8VYP - chains B and C of the 3 polymer chains in the assembly; structure by electron microscopy, 3.29 A resolution.

[Chain B]
Name: 14-3-3 protein zeta/delta
Source organism: Homo sapiens
UniProt: P63104 (1433Z_HUMAN); residues 1-245 here = UniProt positions 1-245
Chain sequence (245 residues; each row starts with the number of its first residue):
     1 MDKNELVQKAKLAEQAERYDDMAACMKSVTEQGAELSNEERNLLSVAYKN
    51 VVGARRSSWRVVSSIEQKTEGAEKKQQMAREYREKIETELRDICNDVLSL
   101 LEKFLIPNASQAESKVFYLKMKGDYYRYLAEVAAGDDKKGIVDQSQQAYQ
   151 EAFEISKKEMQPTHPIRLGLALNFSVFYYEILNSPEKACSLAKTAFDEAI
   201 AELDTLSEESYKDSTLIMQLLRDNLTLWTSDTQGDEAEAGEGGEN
Unresolved in the structure: 1-3, 204-209, 229-245

[Chain C]
Name: Serine/threonine-protein kinase B-raf
Source organism: Homo sapiens
Notes: EC 2.7.11.1
UniProt: P15056 (BRAF_HUMAN); residue numbers follow UniProt; this construct covers 1-766
Chain sequence (767 residues; row label = number of the first residue in the row; numbering starts at 0):
     0 GMAALSGGGGGGAEPGQALFNGDMEPEAGAGAGAAASSAADPAIPEEVWN
    50 IKQMIKLTQEHIEALLDKFGGEHNPPSIYLEAYEEYTSKLDALQQREQQL
   100 LESLGNGTDFSVSSSASMDTVTSSSSSSLSVLPSSLSVFQNPTDVARSNP
   150 KSPQKPIVRVFLPNKQRTVVPARCGVTVRDSLKKALMMRGLIPECCAVYR
   200 IQDGEKKPIGWDTDISWLTGEELHVEVLENVPLTTHNFVRKTFFTLAFCD
   250 FCRKLLFQGFRCQTCGYKFHQRCSTEVPLMCVNYDQLDLLFVSKFFEHHP
   300 IPQEEASLAETALTSGSSPSAPASDSIGPQILTSPSPSKSIPIPQPFRPA
   350 DEDHRNQFGQRDRSSSAPNVHINTIEPVNIDDLIRDQGFRGDGGSTTGLS
   400 ATPPASLPGSLTNVKALQKSPGPQRERKSSSSSEDRNRMKTLGRRDSSDD
   450 WEIPDGQITVGQRIGSGSFGTVYKGKWHGDVAVKMLNVTAPTPQQLQAFK
   500 NEVGVLRKTRHVNILLFMGYSTKPQLAIVTQWCEGSSLYHHLHIIETKFE
   550 MIKLIDIARQTAQGMDYLHAKSIIHRDLKSNNIFLHEDLTVKIGDFGLAT
   600 EKSRWSGSHQFEQLSGSILWMAPEVIRMQDKNPYSFQSDVYAFGIVLYEL
   650 MTGQLPYSNINNRDQIIFMVGRGYLSPDLSKVRSNCPKAMKRLMAECLKK
   700 KRDERPLFPQILASIELLARSLPKIHRSASEPSLNRAGFQTEDFSLYACA
   750 SPKTPIQAGGYGAFPVH
Unresolved in the structure: 0-362, 370-457, 465-469, 485-493, 541-552, 577-580, 593-632, 652-684, 699-704, 722-724, 734-766
Modified positions: Ser365 (phosphoserine; SEP); Ser729 (phosphoserine; SEP)
Construct notes: expression tag (0); engineered mutation Glu600 (Val in P15056)
Small-molecule neighbours: ATP-gamma-S (AGS; phosphothiophosphoric acid-adenylate ester): Ile463, Val471, Ala481, Gln530, Trp531, Cys532
Curated features (UniProtKB/Swiss-Prot):
  - zinc finger: Thr234 to Cys280 (Phorbol-ester/DAG-type)
  - active site: Asp576 (Proton acceptor)
  - binding site (Zn(2+)): His235, Cys248, Cys251, Cys261, Cys264, His269, Cys272, Cys280
  - binding site (ATP): Ile463 to Val471, Lys483
  - site (Breakpoint for translocation to form KIAA1549-BRAF fusion protein): Asp380, Asp381, Met438, Lys439
  - modified residue: Ala2 (N-acetylalanine), Ser151 (Phosphoserine), Ser333 (Phosphoserine), Ser365 (Phosphoserine), Thr373 (Phosphothreonine), Thr396 (Phosphothreonine), Ser399 (Phosphoserine), Thr401 (Phosphothreonine), Ser446 (Phosphoserine), Ser447 (Phosphoserine), Arg671 (Omega-N-methylarginine), Ser729 (Phosphoserine), Ser750 (Phosphoserine), Thr753 (Phosphothreonine)
  - cross-link: Lys578 (Glycyl lysine isopeptide (Lys-Gly) (interchain with G-Cter in ubiquitin))
  - natural variant: Thr241 (T241M: In NS7; T241P: In CFC1 and LPRD3; T241R: In NS7), Thr244 (T244P: In CFC1), Leu245 (L245F: In CFC1), Ala246 (A246P: In CFC1), Gln257 (Q257R: In CFC1), Gln262 (Q262K: In CFC1), Glu275 (E275K: In CFC1), Arg462 (R462I: In CRC), Ile463 (I463S: In CRC), Gly464 (G464E: In CRC; G464V: In a colorectal cancer cell line), Gly466 (G466A: In melanoma; G466E: In melanoma; G466V: In LNCR), Ser467 (S467A: In CFC1), 18 further natural variant entries in UniProt
  - mutagenesis: Met53 (M53D: Reduces interaction with KSR1 and MAP2K1 and thus phosphorylation of MAP2K1), Lys88 (K88E: Reduces interaction with KSR1 and MAP2K1 and thus phosphorylation of MAP2K1), Lys483 (K483S: Reduces kinase activity with MAP2K1), Arg509 (R509H: Loss of MAP2K1-mediated-BRAF-KSR1 dimerization), Lys578 (K578R: Blocks EGF-induced ubiquitination and ERK activation), Ile666 (I666R: No effect on MAP2K1-mediated-BRAF-KSR1 dimerization, however loss of BRAF-mediated phosphorylation of MAP2K1), Arg671 (R671K: Increased kinase activity and stability in response to EGF treatment)

[How chain B and chain C interact]
Pairs across the interface (13):
  Asn42(B) with Val369(C)
  Val46(B) with Asn368(C)
  Lys49(B) with Asn368(C)
  Arg56(B) with Ser365(C)
  Arg127(B) with Ser365(C)
  Tyr128(B) with Ser365(C)
  Asn173(B) with Ser365(C); Ala366(C), hydrogen bond (side chain-backbone)
  Val176(B) with Ser363(C); Ser364(C)
  Glu180(B) with Ser363(C)
  Leu220(B) with Ser364(C)
  Trp228(B) with Ser363(C)
Other interface residues (no listed pair), chain B (15 interface residues in all): Ser45, Gly169, Leu172, Leu227

[In short]
Chain B and chain C form an interface of 15 and 6 residues respectively; the contacts include 1 hydrogen bond.
The hydrogen-bonded pair is Asn173(B)-Ala366(C). Bound to chain C: ATP-gamma-S.
Here chain B is 14-3-3 protein zeta/delta and chain C is Serine/threonine-protein kinase B-raf, both from Homo
sapiens. Entry 8VYP (Cryo-EM Structure of the BRAF V600E monomer) was determined by electron microscopy,
deposited together with 8VYO, 8VYQ, 8VYR, 8VYS and 8VYU.
